Entry 1D2H (X-ray diffraction, 3.00 A resolution); this record covers chains C and D of the 4 polymer chains in the assembly.

[Chain C (and D)]
Name: Glycine N-methyltransferase
Source organism: Rattus norvegicus
Notes: EC 2.1.1.20; fragment: whole enzyme; chain D of this document is another copy of the same molecule, construct and numbering; everything in this record applies to it too
UniProt: P13255 (GNMT_RAT); residues 1-292 here correspond to UniProt positions 2-293 (UniProt number = residue number + 1)
Amino-acid sequence (292 residues; row label = number of the first residue in the row):
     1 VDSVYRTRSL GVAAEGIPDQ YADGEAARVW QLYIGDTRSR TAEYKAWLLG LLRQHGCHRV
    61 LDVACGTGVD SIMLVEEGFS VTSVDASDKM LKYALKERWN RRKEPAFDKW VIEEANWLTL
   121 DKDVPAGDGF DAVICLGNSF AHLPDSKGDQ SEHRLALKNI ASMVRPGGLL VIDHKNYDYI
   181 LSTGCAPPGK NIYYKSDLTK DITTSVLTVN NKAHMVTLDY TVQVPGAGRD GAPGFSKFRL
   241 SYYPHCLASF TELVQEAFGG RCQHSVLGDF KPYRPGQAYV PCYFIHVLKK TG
Disordered / not traced: 1-40
Differences from the reference sequence: engineered mutation Lys89 (Arg175 in P13255)
UniProt features mapped onto this chain:
  - binding site ((6S)-5-methyl-5,6,7,8-tetrahydrofolate): Ser3, Tyr5, His214, Arg239
  - binding site (S-adenosyl-L-methionine): Tyr21, Trp30, Tyr33, Arg40, Ala64, Asp85 to Ser87, Asn116, Trp117, Leu136 to Ser139, Tyr220
  - modified residue: Val1 (N-acetylvaline), Ser9 (Phosphoserine), Tyr33 (Phosphotyrosine), Lys45 (N6-succinyllysine), Lys190 (N6-succinyllysine), Lys195 (N6-succinyllysine), Lys200 (N6-succinyllysine)
Ligand contacts: S-adenosylhomocysteine (SAH): Ala64, Cys65, Gly66, Thr67, Val69, Asp70, Asp85, Ala86, Ser87, Met90, Ala115, Asn116, Trp117, Leu136, Gly137, Ser139, His142, Tyr194

[Interface between chain C and chain D]
Residue-residue contacts - 27 pairs, chain C then chain D:
  Gly184(C) with Asn211(D)
  Cys185(C) with Asn210(D); Asn211(D)
  Thr203(C) with Asn210(D)
  Thr204(C) with Thr208(D); Val209(D); Asn210(D), hydrogen bond (backbone-backbone)
  Ser205(C) with Leu207(D); Thr208(D), hydrogen bond (backbone-backbone); Val209(D)
  Val206(C) with Val206(D); Leu207(D); Thr208(D), hydrogen bond (backbone-backbone)
  Leu207(C) with Ser205(D); Val206(D)
  Thr208(C) with Thr204(D); Ser205(D); Val206(D), hydrogen bond (backbone-backbone)
  Val209(C) with Thr203(D); Thr204(D); Ser205(D)
  Asn210(C) with Cys185(D); Ile202(D); Thr203(D); Thr204(D), hydrogen bond (backbone-backbone)
  Asn211(C) with Thr183(D); Gly184(D), hydrogen bond (backbone-backbone)
Also at the interface, not in a pair above, chain C (12 interface residues in all): Ile202

[In short]
The interface between chain C and chain D involves 12 residues on one side and 13 on the other, with 6
hydrogen bonds. The backbones hydrogen-bond at Thr204(C)-Asn210(D), Ser205(C)-Thr208(D) and
Val206(C)-Thr208(D). Chain C binds S-adenosylhomocysteine.
Both chains are Glycine N-methyltransferase (Rattus norvegicus). Entry 1D2H (Crystal structure of R175K mutant
glycine N-methyltransferase complexed with S-adenosylhomocysteine) was determined by X-ray diffraction,
deposited together with 1D2C.
